Entry 6OCP (X-ray diffraction, 2.35 A resolution); this record covers chains D and G of the 18 polymer chains in the assembly.

# Chain D (and G)
Name: BTB/POZ domain-containing protein KCTD16
Source organism: Homo sapiens
Notes: chain G of this document is another copy of the same molecule, construct and numbering; everything in this record applies to it too
UniProt: Q68DU8 (KCD16_HUMAN); numbering as in UniProt (aligned over 22-134)
Amino-acid sequence (113 residues; each row starts with the number of its first residue):
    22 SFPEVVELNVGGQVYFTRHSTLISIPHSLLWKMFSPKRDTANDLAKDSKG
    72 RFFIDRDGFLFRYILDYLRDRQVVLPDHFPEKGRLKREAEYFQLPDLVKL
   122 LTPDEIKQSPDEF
Disordered / not traced: 58-64, 125-134 (chain G: 58-64, 126-134)
Curated features (UniProtKB/Swiss-Prot):
  - modified residue: Y112 (Phosphotyrosine), S130 (Phosphoserine)
From the paper describing this entry:
  - self-association interface (contacts with another copy of this molecule); pairs are residue here / residue on that copy: T38-F74 (hydrophobic contact)
  - mutagenesis - D76R, R77D, D78R, R105D: decreased expression
  - mutagenesis - D76R (13.4 kDa): abolished binding to another copy of this molecule
  - mutagenesis - D76R: abolished signaling in response to baclofen

# Interface between chain D and chain G
Contacting residue pairs - 12 pairs, chain D then chain G:
  R39(D) with P47(G); W52(G)
  S41(D) with I44(G)
  I44(D) with S41(G)
  P47(D) with R39(G)
  W52(D) with R39(G)
  R90(D) with R92(G), hydrogen bond (backbone-side chain)
  D91(D) with R92(G), salt bridge
  R92(D) with R90(G); D91(G); R92(G)
  Q93(D) with Q93(G), hydrogen bond
Other interface residues (no listed pair), chain D (11 interface residues in all): E25, H48
Other interface residues (no listed pair), chain G (11 interface residues in all): E25, L89

# Overview
The chain D/chain G interface involves 11 residues from each chain; the contacts include 2 hydrogen bonds and
1 salt bridge. Polar contacts include D91(D)-R92(G), R90(D)-R92(G) and Q93(D)-Q93(G). From the paper: D76R,
R77D and D78R of chain D, among others, reduce expression; a self-association interface involving T38(D).
Chain D and chain G are both BTB/POZ domain-containing protein KCTD16 (Homo sapiens); the structure, Crystal
structure of a human GABAB receptor peptide bound to KCTD16 T1, was determined by X-ray diffraction (same
publication as 6OCR and 6OCT).
